PDB entry 9BP1 | X-ray diffraction, 3.58 A resolution | chains A and H of the 6 polymer chains in the assembly

== Chain A (and H) ==
Molecule: ITS110.01 Heavy Chain
From: Macaca mulatta
Notes: chain H of this document is another copy of the same molecule, construct and numbering; everything in this record applies to it too
Sequence (232 residues; row label = number of the first residue in the row; a row labelled like 82A-82C holds insertion residues (82A, then the next letters in order)):
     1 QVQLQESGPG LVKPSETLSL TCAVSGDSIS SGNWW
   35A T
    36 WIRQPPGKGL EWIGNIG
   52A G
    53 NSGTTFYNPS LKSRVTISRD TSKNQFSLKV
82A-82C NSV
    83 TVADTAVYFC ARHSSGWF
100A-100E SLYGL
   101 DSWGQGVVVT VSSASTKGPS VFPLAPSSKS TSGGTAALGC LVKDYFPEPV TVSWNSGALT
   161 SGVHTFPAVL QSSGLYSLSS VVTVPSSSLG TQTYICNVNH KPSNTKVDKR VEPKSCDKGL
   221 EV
Not modelled in the structure: 215-222 (chain H: 211-222)
Cystine bridges: Cys-22/Cys-92, Cys-140/Cys-196

== Interface between chain A and chain H ==
Pairs across the interface - 14 pairs, chain A then chain H:
  Asn-53(A) with Ser-54(H)
  Ser-54(A) with Asn-53(H); Ser-54(H); Arg-71(H), hydrogen bond (backbone-side chain)
  Thr-56(A) with Arg-71(H)
  Lys-64(A) with Lys-81(H), hydrogen bond (backbone-side chain)
  Ser-65(A) with Lys-81(H)
  Thr-68(A) with Thr-68(H)
  Arg-71(A) with Ser-54(H), hydrogen bond (side chain-backbone); Gly-55(H); Thr-56(H)
  Lys-81(A) with Lys-64(H)
  Asn-82A(A) with Asn-82A(H), hydrogen bond
  Ser-82B(A) with Thr-17(H)
Interface residues without a listed pair, chain A (12 interface residues in all): Thr-17, Gly-55
Interface residues without a listed pair, chain H (12 interface residues in all): Ser-65, Ser-82B

== In short ==
The chain A/chain H interface involves 12 residues from each chain; the contacts include 4 hydrogen bonds.
Among the polar pairs are Ser-54(A)/Arg-71(H), Lys-64(A)/Lys-81(H) and Asn-82A(A)/Asn-82A(H).
Chain A and chain H are both ITS110.01 Heavy Chain (Macaca mulatta); the structure, Rhesus macaque ITS110.01
Fab in complex with SIV Env MPER peptide, was determined by X-ray diffraction (same publication as 9BLX and
9BNS).
